Entry 8Z9V (electron microscopy, 7.84 A resolution (low resolution: residue-level contacts below are approximate; hydrogen-bond / salt-bridge calls are withheld)); this record covers chains e and b of the 3 polymer chains in the assembly.

== Chain e ==
Protein: Amyloid-beta protein 42
From: Homo sapiens
UniProt: P05067 (A4_HUMAN); residues 7-42 here correspond to UniProt positions 678-713 (UniProt number = residue number + 671)
Chain sequence (36 residues; numbered 7 to 42; the number before each row is that of its first residue):
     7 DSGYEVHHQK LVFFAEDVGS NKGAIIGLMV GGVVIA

== Chain b ==
Protein: Transthyretin
From: Homo sapiens
UniProt: P02766 (TTHY_HUMAN); residues 1-127 here correspond to UniProt positions 21-147 (UniProt number = residue number + 20)
Chain sequence (127 residues; numbered 1 to 127; the number before each row is that of its first residue):
     1 GPTGTGESKR PLMVKVLDAV RGSPAINVAV HVFRKAADDT WEPFASGKTS ESGELHGLTT
    61 EEEFVEGIYK VEIDTKSYWK ALGISPFHEH AEVVFTANDS GPRRYTIAAL LSPYSYSTTA
   121 VVTNPKE
Sequence notes: variant Arg-10 (Cys30 in P02766)
Curated features (UniProtKB/Swiss-Prot):
  - binding site (L-thyroxine): Lys-15, Glu-54, Ser-117
  - modified residue: Glu-42 (4-carboxyglutamate), Ser-52 (Phosphoserine)
  - glycosylation: Asn-98 (N-linked (GlcNAc...) asparagine)

== Interface between chain e and chain b ==
Contacting residue pairs - 5 pairs, chain e then chain b:
  Gln-15(e) with Ser-100(b)
  Ala-21(e) with Arg-103(b)
  Glu-22(e) with Ser-100(b); Gly-101(b); Pro-102(b)

== Overview ==
The interface between chain e and chain b involves 3 residues on one side and 4 on the other. From UniProt: 3
L-thyroxine-binding residues on chain b.
Here chain e is Amyloid-beta protein 42 and chain b is Transthyretin, both from Homo sapiens. Entry 8Z9V
(Amyloid beta and TTR) was determined by electron microscopy.
